Entry 8ESW (electron microscopy, 3.30 A resolution); this record covers chains AO and S5 of the 43 polymer chains in the assembly.

Chain AO:
Protein: NADH dehydrogenase [ubiquinone] 1 alpha subcomplex subunit 13
Source organism: Drosophila melanogaster
UniProt: Q9W402 (Q9W402_DROME); residues 1-154 here = UniProt positions 1-154
Sequence (154 residues; each row starts with the number of its first residue):
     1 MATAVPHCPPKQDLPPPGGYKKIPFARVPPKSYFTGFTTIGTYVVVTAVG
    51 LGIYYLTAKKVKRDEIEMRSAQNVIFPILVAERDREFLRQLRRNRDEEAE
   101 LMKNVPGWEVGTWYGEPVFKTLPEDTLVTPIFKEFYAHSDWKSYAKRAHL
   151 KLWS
Not modelled in the structure: 1-10

Chain S5:
Protein: NADH dehydrogenase [ubiquinone] iron-sulfur protein 5
Source organism: Drosophila melanogaster
UniProt: Q7K1C0 (Q7K1C0_DROME); residue numbers follow UniProt; this construct covers 1-101
Sequence (101 residues; row label = number of the first residue in the row):
     1 MSLTPFLRLPLTDLTGCLINHQTYDKCGKFEMKMMECFEAYGLERGKREC
    51 ADLISDFQECVGMQKQLMRFHAMRNERYKQWLKGERKGQEFFADPPRVDA
   101 Y
Not modelled in the structure: 1
Disulfide bonds: Cys27-Cys60, Cys37-Cys50
Small-molecule neighbours: 1,2-diacyl-sn-glycero-3-phosphocholine (PC1): Thr4, Pro5, Phe6, Leu7, Arg8

Interface between chain AO and chain S5:
Residue-residue contacts - 71 pairs, chain AO then chain S5:
  Glu82(AO) with Arg97(S5), salt bridge
  Arg83(AO) with Asp99(S5); Ala100(S5); Tyr101(S5), hydrogen bond (side chain-backbone)
  Glu86(AO) with Arg97(S5), salt bridge; Ala100(S5)
  Phe87(AO) with Ala100(S5); Tyr101(S5), hydrophobic
  Gln90(AO) with Pro96(S5)
  Arg93(AO) with Asp94(S5), salt bridge; Pro95(S5)
  Glu97(AO) with Arg77(S5), salt bridge; Ala93(S5)
  Glu98(AO) with Arg69(S5), salt bridge; Met73(S5)
  Leu101(AO) with Glu76(S5); Arg77(S5); Gln80(S5)
  Met102(AO) with Ala72(S5); Met73(S5), hydrophobic; Glu76(S5)
  Val105(AO) with Glu76(S5)
  Trp108(AO) with Arg69(S5); Ala72(S5), hydrophobic
  Gly111(AO) with Arg69(S5), hydrogen bond (backbone-side chain)
  Trp113(AO) with Lys65(S5); Met68(S5); Arg69(S5); Ala72(S5), hydrophobic
  Pro117(AO) with Lys65(S5), hydrogen bond (backbone-side chain)
  Val118(AO) with Glu59(S5)
  Phe119(AO) with Asp56(S5); Glu59(S5); Cys60(S5), hydrophobic
  Lys120(AO) with Ser55(S5), hydrogen bond; Asp56(S5), hydrogen bond (backbone-side chain)
  Thr121(AO) with Phe30(S5); Lys33(S5); Asp52(S5); Leu53(S5); Asp56(S5), hydrogen bond
  Leu122(AO) with Phe30(S5), hydrophobic
  Thr129(AO) with Tyr101(S5)
  Pro130(AO) with Tyr101(S5), hydrogen bond (backbone-side chain)
  Ile131(AO) with Met63(S5), hydrophobic; Gln66(S5); Leu67(S5), hydrophobic
  Phe132(AO) with Tyr101(S5), hydrophobic
  Lys133(AO) with Leu67(S5); Phe70(S5)
  Glu134(AO) with Gln66(S5); Arg69(S5), salt bridge
  Phe135(AO) with Ala100(S5), hydrophobic; Tyr101(S5), hydrophobic
  Tyr136(AO) with Pro96(S5), hydrophobic; Arg97(S5), hydrogen bond (side chain-backbone); Val98(S5)
  Ala137(AO) with Phe70(S5), hydrophobic
  His138(AO) with Met73(S5); Arg74(S5); Arg77(S5), hydrogen bond; Ala93(S5), hydrogen bond (backbone-backbone)
  Ser139(AO) with Arg74(S5), hydrogen bond (backbone-side chain); Phe92(S5); Pro95(S5); Pro96(S5)
  Asp140(AO) with Phe92(S5)
  Ser143(AO) with Pro95(S5)
  Lys146(AO) with Val98(S5)
  Arg147(AO) with Val98(S5), hydrogen bond (side chain-backbone); Tyr101(S5), hydrogen bond (side chain-backbone)
Other interface residues (no listed pair), chain AO (36 interface residues in all): Thr112
Other interface residues (no listed pair), chain S5 (33 interface residues in all): His71, Arg86

Summary:
36 residues of chain AO face 33 of chain S5 across their interface, with 13 hydrogen bonds and 6 salt bridges.
Polar pairs include Glu82(AO)-Arg97(S5), Glu86(AO)-Arg97(S5) and Arg93(AO)-Asp94(S5). Bound to chain S5:
1,2-diacyl-sn-glycero-3-phosphocholine.
Here chain AO is NADH dehydrogenase [ubiquinone] 1 alpha subcomplex subunit 13 and chain S5 is NADH
dehydrogenase [ubiquinone] iron-sulfur protein 5, both from Drosophila melanogaster. Entry 8ESW (Structure of
mitochondrial complex I from Drosophila melanogaster, Flexible-class 1) was determined by electron microscopy
(same publication as 8ESZ).
